1TME - chains 3 and 4 of the 4 polymer chains in the assembly; structure by X-ray diffraction, 2.80 A resolution.

Chain 3:
Name: Theiler's murine encephalomyelitis virus (subunit VP3)
Organism: Theiler's encephalomyelitis virus (STRAIN DA)
UniProt: P13899 (POLG_TMEVD); residues 1-236 here correspond to UniProt positions 415-650 (UniProt number = residue number + 414)
Chain sequence (236 residues; row label = number of the first residue in the row):
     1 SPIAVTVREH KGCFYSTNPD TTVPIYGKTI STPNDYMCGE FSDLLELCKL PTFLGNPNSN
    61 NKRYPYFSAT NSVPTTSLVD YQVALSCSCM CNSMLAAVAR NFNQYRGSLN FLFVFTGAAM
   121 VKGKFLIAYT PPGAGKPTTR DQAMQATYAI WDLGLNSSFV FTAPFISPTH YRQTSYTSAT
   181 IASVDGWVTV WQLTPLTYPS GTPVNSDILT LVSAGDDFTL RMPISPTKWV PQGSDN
Disordered / not traced: 180-181, 233-236
Sequence notes: conflict Thr-202 (Ala616 in P13899), Val-230 (Ala644 in P13899)
UniProt features mapped onto this chain:
  - site: Gln-232, Gly-233 (Cleavage)

Chain 4:
Name: Theiler's murine encephalomyelitis virus (subunit VP4)
Organism: Theiler's encephalomyelitis virus (STRAIN DA)
UniProt: P13899 (POLG_TMEVD); residues 2-72 here correspond to UniProt positions 77-147 (UniProt number = residue number + 75)
Chain sequence (71 residues; row label = number of the first residue in the row):
     2 GNASSSDKSN SQSSGNEGVI INNFYSNQYQ NSIDLSASGG NAGDAPQNNG QLSNILGGAA
    62 NAFATMAPLL L
Disordered / not traced: 2-14, 40-72
UniProt features mapped onto this chain:
  - site: Leu-72 (Cleavage)
  - lipidation: Gly-2 (N-myristoyl glycine)

How chain 3 and chain 4 interact:
Contacting residue pairs (28):
  Thr-17(3) / Asn-17(4)  hydrogen bond (backbone-side chain)
  Pro-19(3) / Asn-17(4)
  Pro-19(3) / Glu-18(4)
  Pro-19(3) / Gly-19(4)  hydrogen bond (backbone-backbone)
  Pro-19(3) / Val-20(4)
  Asp-20(3) / Val-20(4)
  Thr-21(3) / Glu-18(4)
  Thr-21(3) / Gln-31(4)
  Thr-22(3) / Gln-31(4)  hydrogen bond (backbone-side chain)
  Val-23(3) / Tyr-26(4)
  Pro-24(3) / Tyr-26(4)
  Pro-24(3) / Tyr-30(4)
  Pro-24(3) / Gln-31(4)
  Gly-27(3) / Tyr-30(4)
  Lys-28(3) / Gln-29(4)  hydrogen bond (backbone-backbone)
  Lys-28(3) / Tyr-30(4)  hydrogen bond
  Lys-28(3) / Ile-34(4)
  Thr-29(3) / Ser-33(4)
  Thr-29(3) / Ile-34(4)  hydrogen bond (backbone-backbone)
  Ile-30(3) / Ile-34(4)
  Ser-31(3) / Ser-33(4)
  Ser-31(3) / Ile-34(4)  hydrogen bond (backbone-backbone)
  Ser-31(3) / Asp-35(4)
  Pro-33(3) / Leu-36(4)
  Pro-33(3) / Ala-38(4)
  Asp-35(3) / Ser-37(4)  hydrogen bond
  Asp-35(3) / Ala-38(4)  hydrogen bond (side chain-backbone)
  Asp-35(3) / Ser-39(4)  hydrogen bond (side chain-backbone)
Interface residues without a listed pair, chain 3 (15 interface residues in all): Asn-18

Summary:
Chain 3 and chain 4 each contribute 15 residues to their interface; the contacts include 10 hydrogen bonds.
Among the polar pairs are Thr-17(3)/Asn-17(4), Thr-22(3)/Gln-31(4) and Lys-28(3)/Tyr-30(4).
Chain 3 is Theiler's murine encephalomyelitis virus (subunit VP3) and chain 4 is Theiler's murine
encephalomyelitis virus (subunit VP4), both from Theiler's encephalomyelitis virus (STRAIN DA); the structure,
Three-dimensional structure of theiler virus, was determined by X-ray diffraction.
